Entry 3QYO (X-ray diffraction, 2.09 A resolution); this record covers chain A.

[Chain A]
Protein: Dihydrofolate reductase
Source organism: Escherichia coli K-12
Notes: EC 1.5.1.3
UniProtKB: P0ABQ4 (DYR_ECOLI); numbering as in UniProt (aligned over 1-159)
Sequence (159 residues; each row starts with the number of its first residue):
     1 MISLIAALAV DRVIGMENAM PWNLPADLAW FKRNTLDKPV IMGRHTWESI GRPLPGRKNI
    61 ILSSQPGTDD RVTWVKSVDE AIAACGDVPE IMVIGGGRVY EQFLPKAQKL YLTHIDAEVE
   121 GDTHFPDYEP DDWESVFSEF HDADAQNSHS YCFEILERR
Construct notes: conflict D37 (Asn in P0ABQ4)
Metal / ion sites: Ca2+ site 1 near N23 (its only coordinating residue here); Ca2+ site 2 near D122 (its only coordinating residue here); Ca2+ site 3 near R159 (its only coordinating residue here)
Ligand contacts:
  - NADPH (NDP; NADPH dihydro-nicotinamide-adenine-dinucleotide phosphate): A6, A7, I14, G15, M16, N18, A19, M20, W22, G43, R44, H45, T46, S49, L62, S63, S64, Q65, K76, S77, V78, I94, G95, G96, G97, R98, V99, Y100, Q102, D122, T123
  - quinazoline-2,4-diamine (Q24): I5, A6, A7, M20, D27, L28, W30, F31, I50, I94, Y100, T113
Curated features (UniProtKB/Swiss-Prot):
  - binding site (substrate): I5, D27, R52, R57, T113
  - binding site (NADP(+)): A7, V13 to A19, H45, T46, S63, S64, K76, G95 to Q102
  - natural variant: L28 (L28R: In strain: B[RT500] isozyme 2), W30 (W30G: In strain: 1810), E154 (E154K: In strain: B[MB1428]; E154Q: In strain: 1810)
  - mutagenesis: M16 (M16F/S: Increases catalytic rate about 2-fold; M16N: Increases catalytic rate about 2-fold. Increases catalytic rate about 7-fold; when associated with L-20; Y-42; F-92; A-85 and S-152), M20 (M20I/V: Increases catalytic rate 2-fold; M20L: Increases catalytic rate 2.5-fold. Increases catalytic rate about 7-fold; when associated with N-16; Y-42; F-92; A-85 and S-152), M42 (M42V: Increases catalytic rate almost 2-fold; M42Y: Increases catalytic rate almost 2-fold. Increases catalytic rate about 7-fold; when associated with N-16; L-20; A-85; F-92 and S-152), C85 (C85A: Decreases catalytic rate by one third. Increases catalytic rate about 7-fold; when associated with N-16; L-20; Y-42; F-92 and S-152), M92 (M92F: No effect. Increases catalytic rate about 7-fold; when associated with N-16; L-20; Y-42; A-85 and S-152; M92L: No effect), C152 (C152S: Increases catalytic rate 1.5-fold. Increases catalytic rate about 7-fold; when associated with N-16; L-20; Y-42; A-85 and F-92)
Reported in the primary citation:
  - binding site for quinazoline-2,4-diamine: F31

[In short]
Bound to chain A: quinazoline-2,4-diamine and NADPH. From UniProt: 5 substrate-binding residues, 21
NADP+-binding residues and 6 mutagenesis sites. The paper reports a binding site for quinazoline-2,4-diamine
at F31.
Chain A is Dihydrofolate reductase (Escherichia coli K-12); the structure, Sensitivity of receptor internal
motions to ligand binding affinity and kinetic off-rate, was determined by X-ray diffraction, deposited
together with 3R33 and 3QYL.
